Entry 7PAH (electron microscopy, 9.50 A resolution (very low resolution: no residue pairs are listed; an interface is given only as per-side residue counts)); this record covers chains K and 5 of the 54 polymer chains in the assembly.

[Chain K]
Name: 30S ribosomal protein S12
From: Mycoplasma pneumoniae M129
UniProt: P75546 (RS12_MYCPN); residue numbers follow UniProt; this construct covers 1-139
Sequence (139 residues; each row starts with the number of its first residue):
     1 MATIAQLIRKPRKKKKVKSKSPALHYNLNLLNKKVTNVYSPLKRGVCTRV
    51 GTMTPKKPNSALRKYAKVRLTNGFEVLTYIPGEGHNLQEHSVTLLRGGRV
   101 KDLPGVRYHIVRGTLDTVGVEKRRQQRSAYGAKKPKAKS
Unresolved in the structure: 1, 138-139

[Chain 5]
Molecule: 16S ribosomal RNA
From: Mycoplasma pneumoniae M129
Sequence (1520 nucleotides; each row starts with the number of its first residue):
     1 UUUUUCUGAGAGUUUGAUCCUGGCUCAGGAUUAACGCUGGCGGCAUGCCU
    51 AAUACAUGCAAGUCGAUCGAAAGUAGUAAUACUUUAGAGGCGAACGGGUG
   101 AGUAACACGUAUCCAAUCUACCUUAUAAUGGGGGAUAACUAGUUGAAAGA
   151 CUAGCUAAUACCGCAUAAGAACUUUGGUUCGCAUGAAUCAAAGUUGAAAG
   201 GACCUGCAAGGGUUCGUUAUUUGAUGAGGGUGCGCCAUAUCAGCUAGUUG
   251 GUGGGGUAACGGCCUACCAAGGCAAUGACGUGUAGCUAUGCUGAGAAGUA
   301 GAAUAGCCACAAUGGGACUGAGACACGGCCCAUACUCCUACGGGAGGCAG
   351 CAGUAGGGAAUUUUUCACAAUGAGCGAAAGCUUGAUGGAGCAAUGCCGCG
   401 UGAACGAUGAAGGUCUUUAAGAUUGUAAAGUUCUUUUAUUUGGGAAGAAU
   451 GACUUUAGCAGGUAAUGGCUAGAGUUUGACUGUACCAUUUUGAAUAAGUG
   501 ACGACUAACUAUGUGCCAGCAGUCGCGGUAAUACAUAGGUCGCAAGCGUU
   551 AUCCGGAUUUAUUGGGCGUAAAGCAAGCGCAGGCGGAUUGAAAAGUCUGG
   601 UGUUAAAGGCAGCUGCUUAACAGUUGUAUGCAUUGGAAACUAUUAAUCUA
   651 GAGUGUGGUAGGGAGUUUUGGAAUUUCAUGUGGAGCGGUGAAAUGCGUAG
   701 AUAUAUGAAGGAACACCAGUGGCGAAGGCGAAAACUUAGGCCAUUACUGA
   751 CGCUUAGGCUUGAAAGUGUGGGGAGCAAAUAGGAUUAGAUACCCUAGUAG
   801 UCCACACCGUAAACGAUAGAUACUAGCUGUCGGGGCGAUCCCCUCGGUAG
   851 UGAAGUUAACACAUUAAGUAUCUCGCCUGGGUAGUACAUUCGCAAGAAUG
   901 AAACUCAAACGGAAUUGACGGGGACCCGCACAAGUGGUGGAGCAUGUUGC
   951 UUAAUUCGACGGUACACGAAAAACCUUACCUAGACUUGACAUCCUUGGCA
  1001 AAGUUAUGGAAACAUAAUGGAGGUUAACCGAGUGACAGGUGGUGCAUGGU
  1051 UGUCGUCAGCUCGUGUCGUGAGAUGUUGGGUUAAGUCCCGCAACGAGCGC
  1101 AACCCUUAUCGUUAGUUACAUUGUCUAGCGAGACUGCUAAUGCAAAUUGG
  1151 AGGAAGGAAGGGAUGACGUCAAAUCAUCAUGCCCCUUAUGUCUAGGGCUG
  1201 CAAACGUGCUACAAUGGCCAAUACAAACAGUCGCCAGCUUGUAAAAGUGA
  1251 GCAAAUCUGUAAAGUUGGUCUCAGUUCGGAUUGAGGGCUGCAAUUCGUCC
  1301 UCAUGAAGUCGGAAUCACUAGUAAUCGCGAAUCAGCUAUGUCGCGGUGAA
  1351 UACGUUCUCGGGUCUUGUACACACCGCCCGUCAAACUAUGAAAGCUGGUA
  1401 AUAUUUAAAAACGUGUUGCUAACCAUUAGGAAGCGCAUGUCAAGGAUAGC
  1451 ACCGGUGAUUGGAGUUAAGUCGUAACAAGGUACCCCUACGAGAACGUGGG
  1501 GGUGGAUCACCUCCUUUCUA
Unresolved in the structure: 1-4, 181-184, 1020-1027, 1510-1520

[Chain K / chain 5 interface]
At this resolution (10 A) residue pairs are not listed: 71 residues of chain K and 67 of chain 5 lie at the interface.

[In short]
71 residues of chain K face 67 of chain 5 across their interface.
Chain K is 30S ribosomal protein S12 and chain 5 is 16S ribosomal RNA, both from Mycoplasma pneumoniae M129;
the structure, 70S ribosome with P- and E-site tRNAs in Mycoplasma pneumoniae cells, was determined by
electron microscopy, deposited together with 7OOC, 7OOD, 7P6Z, 7PAI, 7PAJ, 7PAK and 23 further entries.
